1LEI - chains C and B of the 4 polymer chains in the assembly; structure by X-ray diffraction, 2.70 A resolution.

== Chain C ==
Molecule: 17-nt DNA strand
Sequence (17 nucleotides; row label = number of the first residue in the row):
     1 CTCAGGGAAAGTACAGA

== Chain B ==
Name: Nuclear factor nf-kappa-B P50 subunit
Organism: Mus musculus
Notes: fragment: p50 RHR
Reference sequence: P25799 (KBF1_MOUSE); numbering as in UniProt (aligned over 39-350)
Chain sequence (313 residues; numbered 38 to 350; the number before each row is that of its first residue):
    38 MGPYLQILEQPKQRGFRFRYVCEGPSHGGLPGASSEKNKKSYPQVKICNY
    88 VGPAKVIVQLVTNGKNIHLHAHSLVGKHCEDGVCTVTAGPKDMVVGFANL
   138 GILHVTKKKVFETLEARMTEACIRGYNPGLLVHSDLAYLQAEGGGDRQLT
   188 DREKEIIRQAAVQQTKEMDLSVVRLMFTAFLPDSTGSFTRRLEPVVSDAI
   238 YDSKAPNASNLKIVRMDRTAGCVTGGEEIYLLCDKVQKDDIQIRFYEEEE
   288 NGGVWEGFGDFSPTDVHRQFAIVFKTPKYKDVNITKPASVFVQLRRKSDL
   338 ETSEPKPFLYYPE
Not modelled in the structure: 38
Differences from the reference sequence: initiating methionine (38)
Cystine bridges: Cys116-Cys121
UniProt features mapped onto this chain:
  - modified residue: Cys59 (S-nitrosocysteine), Ser335 (Phosphoserine)
  - lipidation: Cys59 (S-(15-deoxy-Delta12,14-prostaglandin J2-9-yl)cysteine)
  - cross-link: Lys323 (Glycyl lysine isopeptide (Lys-Gly) (interchain with G-Cter in SUMO2))

== Interface between chain C and chain B ==
Pairs across the interface (10):
  DC3(C) with Ser63(B), phosphate contact
  DA4(C) with Ser63(B), phosphate contact; His64(B), sugar contact; Gly65(B), sugar contact
  DG5(C) with His64(B), hydrogen bond to the base; Gly65(B), phosphate contact
  DG6(C) with Arg54(B), base contact; Arg56(B), hydrogen bond to the base; His64(B), base contact
  DG7(C) with Arg54(B), hydrogen bond to the base

== In short ==
Chain C and chain B each contribute 5 residues to their interface, with 3 hydrogen bonds. Among the polar
pairs are DG5(C)-His64(B), DG6(C)-Arg56(B) and DG7(C)-Arg54(B).
Here chain C is a 17-nt DNA strand and chain B is Nuclear factor nf-kappa-B P50 subunit (Mus musculus). Entry
1LEI (The kB DNA sequence from the HLV-LTR functions as an allosteric regulator of HIV transcription) was
determined by X-ray diffraction.
